8SGW - chains C and D; structure by electron microscopy, 2.50 A resolution.

Chain C (and D):
Name: Pendrin
From: Sus scrofa
Notes: chain D of this document is another copy of the same molecule, construct and numbering; everything in this record applies to it too
Reference sequence: A0A8D0Z6H8 (A0A8D0Z6H8_PIG); residues 1-780 here correspond to UniProt positions 6-785 (UniProt number = residue number + 5)
Chain sequence (780 residues; numbered 1 to 780; the number before each row is that of its first residue):
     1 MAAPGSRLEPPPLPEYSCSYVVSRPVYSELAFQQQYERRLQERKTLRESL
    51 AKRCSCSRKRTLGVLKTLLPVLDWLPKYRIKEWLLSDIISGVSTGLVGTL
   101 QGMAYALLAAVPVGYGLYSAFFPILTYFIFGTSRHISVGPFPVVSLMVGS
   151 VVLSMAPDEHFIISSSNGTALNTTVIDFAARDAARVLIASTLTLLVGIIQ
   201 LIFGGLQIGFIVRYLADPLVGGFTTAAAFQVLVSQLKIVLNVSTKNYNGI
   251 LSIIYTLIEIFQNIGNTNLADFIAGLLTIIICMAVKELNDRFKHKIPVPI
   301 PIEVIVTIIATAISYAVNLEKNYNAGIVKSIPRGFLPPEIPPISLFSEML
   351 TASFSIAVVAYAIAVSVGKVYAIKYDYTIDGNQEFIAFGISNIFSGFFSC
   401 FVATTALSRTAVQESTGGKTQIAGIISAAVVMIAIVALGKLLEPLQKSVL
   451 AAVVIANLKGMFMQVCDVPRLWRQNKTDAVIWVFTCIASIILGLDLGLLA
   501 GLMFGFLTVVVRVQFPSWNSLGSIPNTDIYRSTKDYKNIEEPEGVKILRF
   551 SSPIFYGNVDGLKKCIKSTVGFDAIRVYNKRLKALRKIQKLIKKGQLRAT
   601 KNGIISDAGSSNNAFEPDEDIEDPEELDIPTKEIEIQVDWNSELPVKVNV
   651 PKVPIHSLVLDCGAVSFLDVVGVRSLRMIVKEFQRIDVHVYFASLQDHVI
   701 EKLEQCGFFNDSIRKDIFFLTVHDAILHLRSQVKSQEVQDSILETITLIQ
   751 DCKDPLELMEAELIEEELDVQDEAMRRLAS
Unresolved in the structure: 1-16, 40-63, 165-175, 586-653, 733-780
Small-molecule neighbours:
  - Lauryl Maltose Neopentyl Glycol (AV0), molecule 1: Ser154, Asn248, Gly249, Ser347, Glu348, Leu350, Thr351, Phe354, Asp495, Leu496
  - Lauryl Maltose Neopentyl Glycol (AV0), molecule 2: Ile250, Leu496, Leu499, Ala500, Met503
  - LBN (1-palmitoyl-2-oleoyl-sn-glycero-3-phosphocholine), molecule 1: Phe121, Leu125, Phe335, Leu336, Pro337, Phe398, Met432
  - LBN, molecule 2: Leu194, Ile198, Ile340, Ile343, Ile393, Phe397
  - LBN, molecule 3: Leu195, Ile198, Ile343, Phe346, Ser347, Leu350
  - LBN, molecule 4: Leu206, Gln207, Ile208, Phe210, Ile211, Tyr214, Phe354, Leu499, Leu502, Met503, Phe506
  - LBN, molecule 5: Leu251, Ile254, Tyr255, Ile258
  - LBN, molecule 6: Pro338, Ile340, Ile393, Phe394, Phe397, Phe398
  - LBN, molecule 7: Pro469, Trp472, Arg473, Ala479, Val480, Val483, Phe484, Ile487
  - LBN, molecule 8: Trp472, Lys476, Thr477, Val480, Phe504, Leu507, Thr508, Val511
  - LBN, molecule 9: Leu507, Val511, Phe515, Pro516, Ser517
What the authors report for this chain:
  - binding site for chloride ion: Gln101, Tyr105, Phe141, Leu407, Ser408, Asn457
  - mutagenesis - Q101L (about 50%), Y105F, F141A, D376A, D376A/T378A, S408A, R409L, N457V, N475V, D560V: decreased catalytic activity
  - disease-associated variants - R409H: unchanged localization (citing earlier work)
  - disease-associated variants - Y105C, F141S, S408F, N457K (citing earlier work)
  - self-association interface (contacts with another copy of this molecule); pairs are residue here / residue on that copy: Arg213-Asp560, Arg213-Gly557, Asp217-Arg674, Gln474-Cys706, Asn475-Lys702, Ser19, Asp376, Arg576, Asn579
  - binding site for LBN: Lys702
  - mutagenesis - H698A: unchanged catalytic activity
  - mutagenesis - K702E: decreased catalytic activity on HCO3-
  - mutagenesis - K702E: unchanged catalytic activity on I-

How chain C and chain D interact:
Residue-residue contacts - 149 pairs, chain C then chain D:
  Cys18(C) - Val26(D)
  Ser19(C) - Arg24(D)
  Ser19(C) - Leu727(D)
  Tyr20(C) - Val22(D)
  Tyr20(C) - Ser23(D)
  Tyr20(C) - Arg24(D)  hydrogen bond (backbone-backbone)
  Tyr20(C) - Asp528(D)  hydrogen bond
  Tyr20(C) - His723(D)
  Tyr20(C) - Asp724(D)
  Tyr20(C) - Leu727(D)  hydrophobic
  Val21(C) - Val22(D)
  Val22(C) - Tyr20(D)
  Val22(C) - Val21(D)
  Val22(C) - Val22(D)  hydrophobic
  Val22(C) - Thr527(D)
  Val22(C) - Asp528(D)
  Ser23(C) - Tyr20(D)
  Ser23(C) - Asn526(D)
  Arg24(C) - Ser19(D)
  Arg24(C) - Tyr20(D)  hydrogen bond (backbone-backbone)
  Arg24(C) - Thr527(D)
  Arg24(C) - Asp528(D)  salt bridge
  Arg24(C) - Ile529(D)
  Val26(C) - Cys18(D)
  Tyr27(C) - Ile529(D)  hydrophobic
  Phe32(C) - Ile524(D)  hydrophobic
  Phe32(C) - Ile529(D)  hydrophobic
  Phe32(C) - Arg531(D)
  Phe32(C) - Tyr536(D)  hydrophobic
  Gln33(C) - Tyr536(D)
  Tyr36(C) - Ile524(D)
  Tyr36(C) - Asn538(D)
  Glu37(C) - Tyr536(D)
  Arg38(C) - Asp535(D)  salt bridge
  Arg38(C) - Tyr536(D)
  Arg39(C) - Asp535(D)  hydrogen bond (backbone-backbone)
  Arg39(C) - Lys537(D)
  Phe210(C) - Phe515(D)  hydrophobic
  Arg213(C) - Gln514(D)
  Arg213(C) - Tyr556(D)
  Arg213(C) - Asp560(D)
  Arg213(C) - Gly561(D)
  Tyr214(C) - Val511(D)
  Tyr214(C) - Gln514(D)  hydrogen bond
  Tyr214(C) - Tyr556(D)  hydrophobic
  Ala216(C) - Tyr556(D)  hydrophobic
  Asp217(C) - Arg674(D)  salt bridge
  Asp376(C) - Arg576(D)
  Asp376(C) - Asn579(D)  hydrogen bond
  Arg470(C) - Arg674(D)
  Leu471(C) - Val670(D)  hydrophobic
  Leu471(C) - Arg674(D)
  Gln474(C) - Val670(D)
  Gln474(C) - Gln705(D)
  Gln474(C) - Cys706(D)
  Asn475(C) - Leu668(D)
  Asn475(C) - Asp669(D)
  Asn475(C) - Val670(D)
  Asn475(C) - Lys702(D)  hydrogen bond
  Asp478(C) - Asp669(D)
  Asp478(C) - Val670(D)  hydrogen bond (side chain-backbone)
  Met503(C) - Met503(D)  hydrophobic
  Gly505(C) - Tyr556(D)
  Phe506(C) - Val510(D)
  Leu507(C) - Phe506(D)  hydrophobic
  Val509(C) - Val513(D)  hydrophobic
  Val509(C) - Tyr556(D)
  Val510(C) - Phe506(D)
  Val511(C) - Tyr214(D)
  Arg512(C) - Phe667(D)
  Arg512(C) - Asp669(D)
  Val513(C) - Val509(D)  hydrophobic
  Val513(C) - Phe667(D)  hydrophobic
  Gln514(C) - Arg213(D)
  Gln514(C) - Tyr214(D)  hydrogen bond
  Phe515(C) - Phe210(D)  hydrophobic
  Ser517(C) - His698(D)
  Ile524(C) - Phe32(D)  hydrophobic
  Ile524(C) - Tyr36(D)
  Asn526(C) - Ser23(D)
  Thr527(C) - Val22(D)
  Thr527(C) - Arg24(D)
  Asp528(C) - Tyr20(D)  hydrogen bond
  Asp528(C) - Val22(D)
  Asp528(C) - Arg24(D)  salt bridge
  Ile529(C) - Arg24(D)
  Ile529(C) - Tyr27(D)  hydrophobic
  Ile529(C) - Phe32(D)  hydrophobic
  Ile529(C) - Leu720(D)  hydrophobic
  Arg531(C) - Phe32(D)
  Arg531(C) - Asp697(D)  salt bridge
  Arg531(C) - Leu720(D)
  Asp535(C) - Arg38(D)  salt bridge
  Asp535(C) - Arg39(D)  hydrogen bond (backbone-backbone)
  Tyr536(C) - Phe32(D)  hydrophobic
  Tyr536(C) - Gln33(D)
  Tyr536(C) - Glu37(D)
  Tyr536(C) - Arg38(D)
  Tyr536(C) - Asp697(D)  hydrogen bond
  Lys537(C) - Arg39(D)
  Asn538(C) - Tyr36(D)
  Arg549(C) - Gly663(D)  hydrogen bond (side chain-backbone)
  Arg549(C) - Gln696(D)  hydrogen bond
  Ser551(C) - Ser666(D)  hydrogen bond (backbone-side chain)
  Ser552(C) - Ser666(D)
  Tyr556(C) - Arg213(D)
  Tyr556(C) - Tyr214(D)  hydrophobic
  Tyr556(C) - Ala216(D)  hydrophobic
  Tyr556(C) - Gly505(D)
  Tyr556(C) - Val509(D)
  Asp560(C) - Arg213(D)
  Gly561(C) - Arg213(D)
  Arg576(C) - Asp376(D)
  Asn579(C) - Asp376(D)  hydrogen bond
  Gly663(C) - Arg549(D)  hydrogen bond (backbone-side chain)
  Gly663(C) - Gly663(D)
  Gly663(C) - Ala664(D)
  Ala664(C) - Gly663(D)
  Ala664(C) - Ala664(D)  hydrophobic
  Ala664(C) - Ser666(D)
  Ser666(C) - Ser551(D)  hydrogen bond (side chain-backbone)
  Ser666(C) - Ser552(D)
  Ser666(C) - Ala664(D)
  Phe667(C) - Arg512(D)
  Phe667(C) - Val513(D)  hydrophobic
  Leu668(C) - Asn475(D)
  Asp669(C) - Asn475(D)
  Asp669(C) - Asp478(D)
  Asp669(C) - Arg512(D)
  Val670(C) - Leu471(D)  hydrophobic
  Val670(C) - Gln474(D)
  Val670(C) - Asn475(D)
  Val670(C) - Asp478(D)  hydrogen bond (backbone-side chain)
  Arg674(C) - Asp217(D)  salt bridge
  Arg674(C) - Arg470(D)
  Arg674(C) - Leu471(D)
  Gln696(C) - Arg549(D)  hydrogen bond
  Asp697(C) - Arg531(D)  salt bridge
  Asp697(C) - Tyr536(D)  hydrogen bond
  His698(C) - Ser517(D)
  Lys702(C) - Asn475(D)  hydrogen bond
  Gln705(C) - Gln474(D)
  Cys706(C) - Gln474(D)
  Leu720(C) - Ile529(D)  hydrophobic
  Leu720(C) - Arg531(D)
  His723(C) - Tyr20(D)
  Asp724(C) - Tyr20(D)
  Leu727(C) - Ser19(D)
  Leu727(C) - Tyr20(D)  hydrophobic
Interface residues without a listed pair, chain C (89 interface residues in all): Ser17, Pro25, Glu29, Pro218, Arg473, Pro525, Lys534, Pro553, Phe555, Gly557, Ile575, Val671, Thr721, His728, Ser731
Interface residues without a listed pair, chain D (89 interface residues in all): Ser17, Pro25, Glu29, Pro218, Arg473, Leu507, Pro525, Lys534, Pro553, Phe555, Gly557, Ile575, Val671, Thr721, His728, Ser731

Summary:
The chain C/chain D interface involves 89 residues from each chain, with 22 hydrogen bonds and 8 salt bridges.
Polar pairs include Arg24(C)-Asp528(D), Arg38(C)-Asp535(D) and Asp217(C)-Arg674(D). From the paper: a binding
site for chloride ion at Gln101(C), Tyr105(C) and Phe141(C) among others; Q101L, Y105F and F141A of chain C,
among others, reduce catalytic activity; 13 substitutions were tested in all.
Both chains are Pendrin (Sus scrofa). Entry 8SGW (Pendrin in complex with chloride) was determined by electron
microscopy, deposited together with 8SH3, 8SHC, 8SIE and 8UUK.
